Entry 4DID (X-ray diffraction, 2.35 A resolution); this record covers chains A and B.

[Chain A]
Protein: Cell division control protein 42 homolog
Source organism: Homo sapiens
Reference sequence: P60953 (CDC42_HUMAN); residues 1-183 here = UniProt positions 1-183
Amino-acid sequence (193 residues; row label = number of the first residue in the row; numbers below 1 keep their minus sign (Met-9 is residue -9)):
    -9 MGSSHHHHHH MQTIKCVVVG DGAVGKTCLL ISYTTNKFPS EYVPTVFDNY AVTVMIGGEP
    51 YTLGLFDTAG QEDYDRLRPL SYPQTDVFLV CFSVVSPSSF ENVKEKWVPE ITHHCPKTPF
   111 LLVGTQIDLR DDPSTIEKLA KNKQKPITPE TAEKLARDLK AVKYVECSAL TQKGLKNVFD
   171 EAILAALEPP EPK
Unresolved in the structure: -9 to 0, 180-183
Differences from the reference sequence: expression tag (-9 to 0)
Bound ions: Mg2+: Thr17, Thr35 (together with GDP)
Ligand contacts: GDP (guanosine-5'-diphosphate): Asp11, Gly12, Ala13, Val14, Gly15, Lys16, Thr17, Cys18, Phe28, Val33, Thr35, Gln116, Asp118, Leu119, Ser158, Ala159, Leu160
UniProt features mapped onto this chain:
  - motif: Tyr32 to Tyr40 (Effector region)
  - binding site (GTP): Gly10 to Thr17, Asp57 to Gln61, Thr115 to Asp118
  - modified residue: Tyr32 (Microbial infection: O-AMP-tyrosine), Thr35 (Microbial infection: O-AMP-threonine), Tyr64 (Phosphotyrosine)
  - glycosylation: Tyr32 (Microbial infection: O-linked (GlcNAc) tyrosine), Thr35 (Microbial infection: O-alpha-linked (GlcNAc) threonine)
  - natural variant: Tyr64 (Y64C: In TKS)
  - mutagenesis: Gly12 (G12V: Constitutively active. Interacts with PARD6 proteins. Does not inhibit filopodia formation. No effect on NR3C2 transcriptional activity), Thr17 (T17N: Constitutively inactive. Does not interact with PARD6 proteins. Inhibits filopodia formation. No effect on NR3C2 transcriptional activity), Tyr32 (Y32F: Abolishes AMPylation by Haemophilus IbpA), Gln61 (Q61L: Constitutively active. Interacts with PARD6 proteins)
What the authors report for this chain:
  - conformationally variable residues (loop rearrangement, side-chain flip): Asn26 to Met45
  - Mg2+ coordination: Thr35

[Chain B]
Protein: Inositol phosphate phosphatase sopB
Source organism: Salmonella enterica subsp. enterica serovar Typhimurium
Notes: EC 3.1.3.-
Reference sequence: O30916 (SOPB_SALTY); residue numbers follow UniProt; this construct covers 30-181
Amino-acid sequence (152 residues; numbered 30 to 181; the number before each row is that of its first residue):
    30 QILSGQGKAP AKAPDARPEI IVLREPGATW GNYLQHQKAS NHSLHNLYNL QRDLLTVAAT
    90 VLGKQDPVLT SMANQMELAK VKADRPATKQ EEAAAKALKK NLIELIAART QQQDGLPAKE
   150 AHRFAAVAFR DAQVKQLNNQ PWQTIKNTLT HN
Unresolved in the structure: 30-44, 172-181

[Chain A / chain B interface]
Pairs across the interface (69; chain A residue first):
  Met1(A) - Tyr62(B)  hydrophobic
  Met1(A) - Gln64(B)
  Thr3(A) - Gln64(B)  hydrogen bond
  Thr3(A) - Val110(B)  hydrogen bond (side chain-backbone)
  Thr3(A) - Lys111(B)  hydrogen bond (backbone-side chain)
  Tyr23(A) - Val51(B)
  Tyr23(A) - Arg53(B)  hydrogen bond (backbone-side chain)
  Thr24(A) - Arg53(B)
  Asn26(A) - Arg53(B)
  Val36(A) - Ser100(B)
  Val36(A) - Gln104(B)
  Asn39(A) - Trp59(B)
  Asn39(A) - Asn103(B)  hydrogen bond (side chain-backbone)
  Asn39(A) - Gln104(B)
  Asn39(A) - Leu107(B)
  Tyr40(A) - Leu107(B)
  Ala41(A) - Thr58(B)  hydrogen bond (backbone-side chain)
  Ala41(A) - Trp59(B)
  Ala41(A) - Tyr62(B)  hydrophobic
  Val42(A) - Leu52(B)
  Val42(A) - Tyr62(B)
  Thr43(A) - Val51(B)
  Thr43(A) - Leu52(B)  hydrogen bond (backbone-backbone)
  Thr43(A) - Tyr62(B)  hydrogen bond
  Val44(A) - Ile49(B)  hydrophobic
  Val44(A) - Ile50(B)
  Val44(A) - Val51(B)  hydrophobic
  Met45(A) - Glu48(B)
  Met45(A) - Ile49(B)
  Met45(A) - Ile50(B)  hydrogen bond (backbone-backbone)
  Met45(A) - Leu52(B)  hydrophobic
  Ile46(A) - Glu48(B)
  Gly47(A) - Glu48(B)  hydrogen bond (backbone-backbone)
  Thr52(A) - Tyr62(B)
  Leu55(A) - Leu107(B)
  Phe56(A) - Leu107(B)  hydrophobic
  Phe56(A) - Ala108(B)
  Asp57(A) - Gln104(B)  hydrogen bond (backbone-side chain)
  Ala59(A) - Val97(B)  hydrophobic
  Asp63(A) - Arg138(B)  salt bridge
  Asp63(A) - Gln141(B)
  Tyr64(A) - Asp95(B)  hydrogen bond
  Tyr64(A) - Val97(B)
  Tyr64(A) - Arg138(B)
  Arg66(A) - Asn130(B)
  Leu67(A) - Leu98(B)  hydrophobic
  Leu67(A) - Met101(B)  hydrophobic
  Leu67(A) - Leu127(B)  hydrophobic
  Leu67(A) - Leu131(B)  hydrophobic
  Leu67(A) - Leu134(B)  hydrophobic
  Leu70(A) - Gln80(B)
  Leu70(A) - Met105(B)
  Leu70(A) - Leu127(B)  hydrophobic
  Pro73(A) - Tyr77(B)
  Pro73(A) - Glu120(B)
  Gln74(A) - Leu73(B)
  Gln74(A) - Tyr77(B)  hydrogen bond
  Gln74(A) - Lys111(B)
  Gln74(A) - Ala112(B)  hydrogen bond (side chain-backbone)
  Gln74(A) - Arg114(B)
  Asp76(A) - Lys111(B)  salt bridge
  Asn167(A) - Arg46(B)  hydrogen bond
  Asp170(A) - Arg46(B)
  Asp170(A) - Ile49(B)
  Glu171(A) - Arg46(B)  salt bridge
  Ile173(A) - Ile49(B)  hydrophobic
  Leu174(A) - Arg46(B)
  Leu174(A) - Pro47(B)
  Leu174(A) - Ile49(B)  hydrophobic
Also at the interface, not in a pair above, chain A (38 interface residues in all): Lys5, Thr35, Arg68, Ser71, Lys166
Also at the interface, not in a pair above, chain B (38 interface residues in all): Leu84, Pro96
Interface features reported in the paper:
  - residue pairs: Tyr23(A)-Arg53(B) (hydrogen bond), Thr35(A)-Val97(B) (hydrophobic contact), Val36(A)-Ser100(B) (backbone contact), Ala41(A)-Thr58(B) (hydrogen bond), Thr43(A)-Tyr62(B) (hydrogen bond), Ile46(A)-Ile49(B) (hydrophobic contact), Asp57(A)-Gln104(B), Tyr64(A)-Asp95(B) (hydrogen bond), Tyr64(A)-Arg138(B) (hydrogen bond), Asn167(A)-Arg46(B) (hydrogen bond), Glu171(A)-Arg46(B) (hydrogen bond), Leu174(A)-Ile49(B) (hydrophobic contact), Pro47(B)-Leu174(A) (hydrophobic contact), Lys111(B)-Asp76(A) (salt bridge)
  - interface residues, chain A: Leu67(A), Leu70(A)
  - interface residues, chain B: Glu48(B), Leu84(B), Leu98(B), Leu127(B), Leu131(B), Leu134(B)
  - hot spots on chain B (mutagenesis) - I49A: decreased binding to Cell division control protein 42 homolog (chain A)
  - hot spots on chain B (mutagenesis) - L84P: decreased binding to Cell division control protein 42 homolog (chain A) (citing earlier work)

[Overview]
The chain A/chain B interface involves 38 residues from each chain, with 15 hydrogen bonds and 3 salt bridges.
Polar contacts include Asp63(A)-Arg138(B), Asp76(A)-Lys111(B) and Glu171(A)-Arg46(B). The paper describes
hydrogen bonds between Tyr23(A) and Arg53(B), Ala41(A) and Thr58(B) and Thr43(A) and Tyr62(B) among others;
hydrophobic contacts between Thr35(A) and Val97(B), Ile46(A) and Ile49(B) and Leu174(A) and Ile49(B) among
others; a backbone contact between Val36(A) and Ser100(B). The paper reports that I49A and L84P of chain B
reduce binding to Cell division control protein 42 homolog (chain A); interface residues Leu67(A), Leu70(A)
and Glu48(B) among others.
Here chain A is Cell division control protein 42 homolog (Homo sapiens) and chain B is Inositol phosphate
phosphatase sopB (Salmonella enterica subsp. enterica serovar Typhimurium). Entry 4DID (Crystal structure of
Salmonella effector N-terminal domain SopB in complex with Cdc42) was determined by X-ray diffraction.
